PDB entry 6DFF | electron microscopy, 3.90 A resolution | chains G and M of the 8 polymer chains in the assembly

# Chain G
Name: AP-1 complex subunit gamma-1
Source organism: Mus musculus
UniProt: P22892 (AP1G1_MOUSE); numbering as in UniProt (aligned over 1-595)
Chain sequence (601 residues; numbered 1 to 601; the number before each row is that of its first residue):
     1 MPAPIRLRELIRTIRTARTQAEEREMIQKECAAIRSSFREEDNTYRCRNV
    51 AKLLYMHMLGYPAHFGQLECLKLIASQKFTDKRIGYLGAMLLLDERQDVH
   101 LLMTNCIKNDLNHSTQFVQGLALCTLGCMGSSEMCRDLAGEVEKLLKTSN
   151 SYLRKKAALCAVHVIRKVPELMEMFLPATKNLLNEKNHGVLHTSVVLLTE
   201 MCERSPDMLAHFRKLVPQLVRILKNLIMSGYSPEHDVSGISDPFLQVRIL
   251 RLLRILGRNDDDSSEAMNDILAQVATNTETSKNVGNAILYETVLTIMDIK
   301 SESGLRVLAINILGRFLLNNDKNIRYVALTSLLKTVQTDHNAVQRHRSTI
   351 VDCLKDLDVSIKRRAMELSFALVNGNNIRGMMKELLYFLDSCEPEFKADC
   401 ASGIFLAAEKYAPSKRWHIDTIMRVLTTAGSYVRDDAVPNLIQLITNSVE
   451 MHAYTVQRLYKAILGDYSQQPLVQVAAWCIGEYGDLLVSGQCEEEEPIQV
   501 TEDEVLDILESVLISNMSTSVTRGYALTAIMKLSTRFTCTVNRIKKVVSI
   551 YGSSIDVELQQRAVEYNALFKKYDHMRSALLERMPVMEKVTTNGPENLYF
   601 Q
Not modelled in the structure: 1-3, 589-601
Sequence notes: expression tag (596-601)

# Chain M
Name: AP-1 complex subunit mu-1
Source organism: Mus musculus
UniProt: P35585 (AP1M1_MOUSE); residue numbers follow UniProt; this construct covers 1-423
Chain sequence (423 residues; numbered 1 to 423; the number before each row is that of its first residue):
     1 MSASAVYVLDLKGKVLICRNYRGDVDMSEVEHFMPILMEKEEEGMLSPIL
    51 AHGGVRFMWIKHNNLYLVATSKKNACVSLVFSFLYKVVQVFSEYFKELEE
   101 ESIRDNFVIIYELLDELMDFGYPQTTDSKILQEYITQEGHKLETGAPRPP
   151 ATVTNAVSWRSEGIKYRKNEVFLDVIEAVNLLVSANGNVLRSEIVGSIKM
   201 RVFLSGMPELRLGLNDKVLFDNTGRGKSKSVELEDVKFHQCVRLSRFEND
   251 RTISFIPPDGEFELMSYRLNTHVKPLIWIESVIEKHSHSRIEYMVKAKSQ
   301 FKRRSTANNVEIHIPVPNDADSPKFKTTVGSVKWVPENSEIVWSVKSFPG
   351 GKEYLMRAHFGLPSVEAEDKEGKPPISVKFEIPYFTTSGIQVRYLKIIEK
   401 SGYQALPWVRYITQNGDYQLRTQ
Not modelled in the structure: 1, 139-145
UniProt features mapped onto this chain:
  - modified residue: Ser2 (N-acetylserine), Thr152 (Phosphothreonine), Thr154 (Phosphothreonine), Thr223 (Phosphothreonine)

# Interface between chain G and chain M
Contacting residue pairs (26):
  Thr19(G) with Leu11(M); Asn64(M)
  Glu25(G) with Glu337(M); Asn338(M)
  Gln28(G) with Asn318(M); Pro336(M); Glu337(M)
  Lys29(G) with Glu337(M), salt bridge
  Ala32(G) with Trp334(M), hydrophobic; Pro336(M), hydrophobic
  Arg35(G) with Asn318(M); Asp319(M); Ala320(M), hydrogen bond (side chain-backbone); Asp321(M)
  Ser36(G) with Ser322(M)
  Arg39(G) with Asp321(M), salt bridge; Ser322(M); Gly361(M)
  His64(G) with Asp319(M), salt bridge; Val365(M); Glu366(M); Ala367(M)
  Phe65(G) with Pro363(M), hydrophobic; Val365(M), hydrophobic
  Gln67(G) with Val365(M)
  Leu68(G) with Ser364(M)
Interface residues without a listed pair, chain G (14 interface residues in all): Gln97, Val99
Interface residues without a listed pair, chain M (20 interface residues in all): Pro323, Leu362, Glu368

# Overview
14 residues of chain G face 20 of chain M across their interface, with 1 hydrogen bond and 3 salt bridges.
Polar contacts include Lys29(G)-Glu337(M), Arg39(G)-Asp321(M) and His64(G)-Asp319(M).
Here chain G is AP-1 complex subunit gamma-1 and chain M is AP-1 complex subunit mu-1, both from Mus musculus.
Entry 6DFF (Structure of the cargo bound AP-1:Arf1:tetherin-Nef monomer) was determined by electron microscopy
(same publication as 6CM9, 6D83, 6D84 and 6CRI).
